2CJ6 - chain A; structure by X-ray diffraction, 2.00 A resolution.

# Chain A
Name: Invertase inhibitor
Source organism: Nicotiana tabacum
UniProt: O49908 (O49908_TOBAC); residues 4-150 here correspond to UniProt positions 20-166 (UniProt number = residue number + 16)
Amino-acid sequence (150 residues; numbered 1 to 150; the number before each row is that of its first residue):
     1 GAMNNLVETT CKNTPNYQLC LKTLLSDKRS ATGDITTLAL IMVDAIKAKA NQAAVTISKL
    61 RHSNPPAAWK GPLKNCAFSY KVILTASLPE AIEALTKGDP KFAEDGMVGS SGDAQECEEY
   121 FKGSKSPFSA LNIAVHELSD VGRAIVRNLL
Not modelled in the structure: 1-4
Cystine bridges: C11-C20, C76-C117

# In short
Chain A is Invertase inhibitor (Nicotiana tabacum); the structure, Crystal Structure of a Cell Wall Invertase
Inhibitor from Tobacco (pH 7.5), was determined by X-ray diffraction together with 2CJ7, 2CJ8, 2CJ4 and 2CJ5
from the same study.
